Entry 5M4A (X-ray diffraction, 2.90 A resolution); this record covers chain A.

Chain A:
Name: Neutral trehalase
Organism: Saccharomyces cerevisiae
Notes: EC 3.2.1.28
Reference sequence: P32356 (TREA_YEAST); residues 153-751 here = UniProt positions 153-751
Sequence (603 residues; numbered 149 to 751; the number before each row is that of its first residue):
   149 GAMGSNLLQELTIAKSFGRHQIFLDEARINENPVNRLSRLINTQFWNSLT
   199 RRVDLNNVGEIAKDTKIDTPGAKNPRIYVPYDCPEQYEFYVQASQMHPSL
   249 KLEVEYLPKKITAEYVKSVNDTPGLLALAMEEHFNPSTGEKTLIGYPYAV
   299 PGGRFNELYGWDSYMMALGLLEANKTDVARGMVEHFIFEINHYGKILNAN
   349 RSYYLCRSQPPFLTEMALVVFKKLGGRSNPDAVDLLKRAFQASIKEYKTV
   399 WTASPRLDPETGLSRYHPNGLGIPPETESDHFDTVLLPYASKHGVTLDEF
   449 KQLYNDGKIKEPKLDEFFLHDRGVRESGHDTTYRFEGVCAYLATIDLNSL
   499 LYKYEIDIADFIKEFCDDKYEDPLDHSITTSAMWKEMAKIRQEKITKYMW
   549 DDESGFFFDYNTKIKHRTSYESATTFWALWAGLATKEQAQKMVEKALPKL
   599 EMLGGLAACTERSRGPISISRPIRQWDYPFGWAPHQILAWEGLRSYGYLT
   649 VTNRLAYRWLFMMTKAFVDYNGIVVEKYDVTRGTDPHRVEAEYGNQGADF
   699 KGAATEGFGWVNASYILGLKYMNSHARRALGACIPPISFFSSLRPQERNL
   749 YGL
Disordered / not traced: 149-179, 613-620, 685-700
Sequence notes: expression tag (149-152)
Swiss-Prot annotation at these positions:
  - active site (Proton donor/acceptor): Asp478, Glu674
  - binding site (substrate): Arg302, Trp309, Asp310, Asn346, Arg355 to Gln357, Glu424, Arg473, Gly476
  - mutagenesis: Thr260 (T260A: Abolishes activity; when associated with A-20; A-21; A-58; A-60; A-83; A-135; A-149 and A-475), Ser475 (S475A: Abolishes activity; when associated with A-20; A-21; A-58; A-60; A-83; A-135; A-149 and A-260), Asp478 (D478A: Abolishes catalytic activity), Glu674 (E674A: Abolishes catalytic activity), Arg686 (R686A: Decreases catalytic activity), Glu690 (E690A: Severely decreases catalytic activity), Tyr691 (Y691A: Abolishes catalytic activity)
What the authors report for this chain:
  - conformationally variable residues (order/disorder transition): His685 to Gly700
  - catalytic residues: Asp478, Glu674
  - binding site for alpha-D-glucopyranose: Asp478
  - mutagenesis - D478A, E674A: abolished catalytic activity on Bmh1
  - mutagenesis - E690A: decreased catalytic activity
  - mutagenesis - Y691A: abolished catalytic activity
  - mutagenesis - R686A: decreased catalytic activity on Bmh1

Overview:
UniProt lists active-site residues Asp478 and Glu674, 10 substrate-binding residues and 7 mutagenesis sites.
The paper reports catalytic residues Asp478 and Glu674; D478A and E674A abolish catalytic activity on Bmh1; 5
substitutions were tested in all.
Chain A is Neutral trehalase (Saccharomyces cerevisiae); the structure, Neutral trehalase Nth1 from
Saccharomyces cerevisiae in complex with trehalose, was determined by X-ray diffraction, deposited together
with 5JTA, 5N6N and 5NIS.
